4WTS - chain A; structure by X-ray diffraction, 2.30 A resolution.

[Chain A]
Protein: beta-1,3-glucanosyltransferase
Source organism: Rhizomucor miehei CAU432
Notes: EC 2.4.1.-; engineered mutation(s): E189A
Amino-acid sequence (298 residues; each row starts with the number of its first residue; numbers below 1 keep their minus sign (Met-33 is residue -33)):
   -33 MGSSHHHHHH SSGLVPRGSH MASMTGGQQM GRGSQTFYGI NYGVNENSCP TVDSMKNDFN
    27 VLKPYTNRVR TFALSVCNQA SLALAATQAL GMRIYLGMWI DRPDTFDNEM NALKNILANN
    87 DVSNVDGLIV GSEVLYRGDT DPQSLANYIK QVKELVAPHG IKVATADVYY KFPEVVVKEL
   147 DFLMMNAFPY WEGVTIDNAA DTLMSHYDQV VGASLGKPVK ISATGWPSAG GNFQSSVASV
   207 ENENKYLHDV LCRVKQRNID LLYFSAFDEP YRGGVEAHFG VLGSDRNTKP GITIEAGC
Not modelled in the structure: -33 to -2
Disulfides: Cys15-Cys43, Cys218-Cys264

[Summary]
Chain A is beta-1,3-glucanosyltransferase (Rhizomucor miehei CAU432); the structure, Active-site mutant of
Rhizomucor miehei beta-1,3-glucanosyltransferase in complex with laminaritriose, was determined by X-ray
diffraction, deposited together with 4WTP and 4WTR.
